Entry 4ZFB (X-ray diffraction, 2.84 A resolution); this record covers chain A.

[Chain A]
Name: Bifunctional P-450/NADPH-P450 reductase
Organism: Bacillus megaterium
Notes: EC 1.14.14.1, 1.6.2.4
UniProtKB: P14779 (CPXB_BACME); residues 0-460 here correspond to UniProt positions 1-461 (UniProt number = residue number + 1)
Amino-acid sequence (468 residues; numbered 0 to 467; the number before each row is that of its first residue; numbering starts at 0):
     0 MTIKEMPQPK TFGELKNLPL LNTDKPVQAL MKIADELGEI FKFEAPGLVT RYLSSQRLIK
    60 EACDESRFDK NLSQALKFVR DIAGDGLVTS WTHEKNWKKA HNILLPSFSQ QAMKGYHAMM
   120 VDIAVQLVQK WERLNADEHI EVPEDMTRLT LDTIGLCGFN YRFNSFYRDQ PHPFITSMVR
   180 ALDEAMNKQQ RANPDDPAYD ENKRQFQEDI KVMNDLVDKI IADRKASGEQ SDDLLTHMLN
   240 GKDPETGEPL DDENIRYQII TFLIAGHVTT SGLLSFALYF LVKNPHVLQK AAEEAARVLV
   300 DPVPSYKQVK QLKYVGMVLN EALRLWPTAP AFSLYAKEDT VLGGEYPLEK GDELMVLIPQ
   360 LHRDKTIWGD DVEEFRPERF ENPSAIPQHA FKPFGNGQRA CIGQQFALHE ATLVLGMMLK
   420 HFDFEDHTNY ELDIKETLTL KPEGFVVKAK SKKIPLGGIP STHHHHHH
Unresolved in the structure: 0, 461-467
Construct notes: engineered mutation Leu47 (Arg48 in P14779), Ile81 (Phe82 in P14779), Val87 (Phe88 in P14779), Gln188 (Leu189 in P14779), Val267 (Glu268 in P14779); expression tag (461-467)
UniProt features mapped onto this chain:
  - binding site ((9Z)-hexadecenoate): Tyr51
  - binding site (heme): Cys400
  - site: Thr268 (Important for catalytic activity)
Ion coordination: Ni2+ site 1: Thr1, Asp338, Glu348; Ni2+ site 2: His138, His426; Ni2+ site 3: Asp214, His285; Ni2+ site 4: Asp231, His236; heme Fe near Cys400 (its only coordinating residue here)
Residues lining bound ligands: heme (HEM): Lys69, Leu75, Leu86, Val87, Trp96, His100, Phe107, Ile153, Thr260, Phe261, Ala264, Gly265, Thr268, Thr269, Leu272, Leu322, Thr327, Ala328, Phe331, Pro392, Phe393, Gly394, Gln397, Arg398, Ala399, Cys400, Ile401, Gly402, Phe405, Ala406
From the paper describing this entry:
  - binding site for palmitic acid: Tyr51, Gln188

[In short]
Ligands of chain A: heme. Thr1, Asp338 and Glu348 coordinate Ni2+ site 1. His138 and His426 coordinate Ni2+
site 2. From UniProt: (9Z)-hexadecenoate-binding residue Tyr51 and heme-binding residue Cys400. From the
paper: a binding site for palmitic acid at Tyr51 and Gln188.
Chain A is Bifunctional P-450/NADPH-P450 reductase (Bacillus megaterium); the structure, Cytochrome P450
pentamutant from BM3 bound to Palmitic Acid, was determined by X-ray diffraction together with 4ZF6, 4ZF8 and
4ZFA from the same study.
